6Y79 - chains C and I of the 42 polymer chains in the assembly; structure by electron microscopy, 2.96 A resolution.

== Chain C ==
Protein: Subunit NUCM of NADH:Ubiquinone Oxidoreductase (Complex I)
From: Yarrowia lipolytica
Notes: EC 1.6.99.3
UniProt: Q9UUU1 (Q9UUU1_YARLL); residue numbers follow UniProt; this construct covers 1-466
Sequence (466 residues; each row starts with the number of its first residue):
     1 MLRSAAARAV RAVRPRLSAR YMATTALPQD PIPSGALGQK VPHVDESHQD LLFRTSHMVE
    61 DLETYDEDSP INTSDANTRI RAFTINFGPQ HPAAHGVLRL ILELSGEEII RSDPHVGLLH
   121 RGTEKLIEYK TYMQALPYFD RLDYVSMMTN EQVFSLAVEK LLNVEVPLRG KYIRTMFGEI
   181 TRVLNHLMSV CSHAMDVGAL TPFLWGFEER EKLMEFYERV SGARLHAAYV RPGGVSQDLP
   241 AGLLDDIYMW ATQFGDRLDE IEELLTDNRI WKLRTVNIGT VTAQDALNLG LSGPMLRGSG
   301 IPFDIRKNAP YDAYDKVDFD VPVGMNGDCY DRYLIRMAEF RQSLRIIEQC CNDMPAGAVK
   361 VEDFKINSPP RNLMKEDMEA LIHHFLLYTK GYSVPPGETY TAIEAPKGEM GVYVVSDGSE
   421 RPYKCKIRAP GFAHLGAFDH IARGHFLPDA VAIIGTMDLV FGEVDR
Disordered / not traced: 1-31, 91-92
Residues lining bound ligands: 1,2-Distearoyl-sn-glycerophosphoethanolamine (3PE): R269, I270, L273
Reported in the primary citation:
  - conformationally variable residues (order/disorder transition): H91, P92, H95

== Chain I ==
Protein: Subunit NUIM of NADH:Ubiquinone Oxidoreductase (Complex I)
From: Yarrowia lipolytica
Notes: EC 1.6.99.3
UniProt: Q9UUT8 (Q9UUT8_YARLL); residue numbers follow UniProt; this construct covers 1-229
Sequence (229 residues; row label = number of the first residue in the row):
     1 MLSLVRPAVT RSILRGAPGS MRLLSSTARL HAPATDSAIN IYAGGSAAAA PPAGFRIHRP
    61 ATWEESEEGA LSKATKYFLL AEMFRGLYVV LEQFFRAPYT IYYPFEKGPV SPRFRGEHAL
   121 RRYPSGEERC IACKLCEAIC PALAITIDAE ERIDGSRRTT KYDIDMTKCI YCGYCQESCP
   181 VDAIVETPNV EYATETREEL LYNKEKLLAN GDKWELELQY ALDADAPYR
Disordered / not traced: 1-39
Bound ions: 4Fe-4S cluster Fe site 1: C130, C133, C136, C179; 4Fe-4S cluster Fe site 2: C140, C169, C172, C175
Residues lining bound ligands:
  - 1,2-Distearoyl-sn-glycerophosphoethanolamine (3PE): L71, A74, T75, Y77, F78, L80, M83, F84, L87
  - diundecyl phosphatidyl choline (PLC): K76, L79, A81, E82, F84, R85, Y88, L91
  - 4Fe-4S cluster (SF4), molecule 1: H118, C140, P141, A144, I145, I164, C169, I170, Y171, C172, G173, Y174, C175, E186
  - 4Fe-4S cluster (SF4), molecule 2: L120, R129, C130, I131, A132, C133, K134, L135, C136, I147, S178, C179, A183, I184

== Interface between chain C and chain I ==
Residue-residue contacts (66; chain C residue first):
  K130(C) - P141(I)  hydrogen bond (side chain-backbone)
  K130(C) - L143(I)
  M133(C) - I139(I)  hydrophobic
  M133(C) - Y174(I)  hydrogen bond (backbone-side chain)
  M133(C) - E177(I)
  Q134(C) - A138(I)  hydrogen bond (side chain-backbone)
  Q134(C) - I139(I)  hydrogen bond (side chain-backbone)
  Q134(C) - P141(I)
  L136(C) - Y174(I)
  P137(C) - Y174(I)
  R141(C) - I170(I)  hydrogen bond (side chain-backbone)
  W205(C) - V90(I)  hydrophobic
  W205(C) - Q93(I)
  E208(C) - Y99(I)
  E215(C) - P109(I)
  E218(C) - P109(I)
  E218(C) - V110(I)
  E218(C) - S111(I)
  E218(C) - F114(I)
  R219(C) - S111(I)
  R219(C) - R113(I)  hydrogen bond (backbone-side chain)
  V220(C) - R113(I)  hydrogen bond (backbone-side chain)
  S221(C) - R113(I)
  G222(C) - R113(I)
  G222(C) - F114(I)
  G222(C) - R115(I)
  A223(C) - R115(I)
  R231(C) - Y174(I)  hydrogen bond
  R231(C) - E177(I)  salt bridge
  Q237(C) - R113(I)
  Q237(C) - Y228(I)
  Q237(C) - R229(I)
  D238(C) - R113(I)  hydrogen bond (backbone-side chain)
  L239(C) - R113(I)
  P240(C) - R113(I)
  A241(C) - Y228(I)
  R257(C) - R96(I)
  E260(C) - V89(I)
  E260(C) - Q93(I)  hydrogen bond
  E263(C) - R85(I)  salt bridge
  E263(C) - V89(I)
  L264(C) - V90(I)  hydrophobic
  D267(C) - E82(I)
  N268(C) - M83(I)
  R269(C) - K76(I)  hydrogen bond (side chain-backbone)
  R269(C) - Y77(I)  hydrogen bond (side chain-backbone)
  R269(C) - L80(I)
  R269(C) - M83(I)
  I270(C) - M83(I)  hydrophobic
  P370(C) - R229(I)
  R371(C) - E177(I)  hydrogen bond (side chain-backbone)
  R371(C) - C179(I)  hydrogen bond (side chain-backbone)
  R371(C) - P180(I)  hydrogen bond (side chain-backbone)
  R371(C) - D182(I)
  R371(C) - R229(I)
  M374(C) - P180(I)  hydrophobic
  K375(C) - P180(I)  hydrogen bond (side chain-backbone)
  H384(C) - E177(I)
  H384(C) - S178(I)  hydrogen bond (side chain-backbone)
  F385(C) - L135(I)  hydrophobic
  Y388(C) - A138(I)
  Y388(C) - I139(I)  hydrophobic
  Y388(C) - E177(I)
  Y388(C) - S178(I)
  T389(C) - L135(I)
  T389(C) - A138(I)
Interface residues without a listed pair, chain C (43 interface residues in all): Y138, T201, K212, H226, A228, S236
Interface residues without a listed pair, chain I (36 interface residues in all): G86, C133, C140, Q176, V181

== Summary ==
43 residues of chain C face 36 of chain I across their interface, with 17 hydrogen bonds and 2 salt bridges.
Among the polar pairs are R231(C)-E177(I), E263(C)-R85(I) and K130(C)-P141(I).
1,2-Distearoyl-sn-glycerophosphoethanolamine is bound between chain C and chain I. From the paper:
conformational variability at H91(C), P92(C) and H95(C).
Here chain C is Subunit NUCM of NADH:Ubiquinone Oxidoreductase (Complex I) and chain I is Subunit NUIM of
NADH:Ubiquinone Oxidoreductase (Complex I), both from Yarrowia lipolytica. Entry 6Y79 (Cryo-EM structure of a
respiratory complex I F89A mutant) was determined by electron microscopy.
